PDB entry 6RQF | electron microscopy, 3.58 A resolution | chains I and A of the 16 polymer chains in the assembly

# Chain I (and A)
Name: Cytochrome b6
Source organism: Spinacia oleracea
Notes: chain A of this document is another copy of the same molecule, construct and numbering; everything in this record applies to it too
Reference sequence: P00165 (CYB6_SPIOL); residue numbers follow UniProt; this construct covers 1-215
Sequence (215 residues; each row starts with the number of its first residue):
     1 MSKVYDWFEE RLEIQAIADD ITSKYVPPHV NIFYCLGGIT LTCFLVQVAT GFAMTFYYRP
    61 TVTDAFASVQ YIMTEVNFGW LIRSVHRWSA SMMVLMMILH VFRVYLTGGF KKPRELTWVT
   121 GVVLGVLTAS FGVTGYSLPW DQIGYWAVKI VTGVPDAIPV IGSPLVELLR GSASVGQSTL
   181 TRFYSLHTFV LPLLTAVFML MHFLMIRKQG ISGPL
Covalently attached groups: heme c (HEC) linked to C35
Ion coordination: heme Fe site 1: H86, H187; heme Fe site 2: H100, H202
Ligand contacts:
  - beta-carotene (BCR): I32, F33, L36, I39, L99
  - chlorophyll a (CLA): M97, I98, V101, F102, Y105, W118, G125, A129, S130, V133, T134, L169, L186
  - heme c (HEC): K24, V30, N31, I32, Y34, G38, L41, F203, I206, R207, G210, I211
  - heme (HEM), molecule 1: Y34, G37, G38, T40, L41, M93, M97, H100, V101, R103, V104, G109, R114, T117, W118, G121, V122, L124, G125, T128, M199, H202, F203, I206, G210, I211, S212
  - heme (HEM), molecule 2: F44, Q47, V48, G51, F52, M54, T55, Y58, V69, R83, H86, R87, A90, M93, T128, F131, G132, G135, L138, P139, Y184, H187, T188, P192
  - plastoquinone 9 (PL9; 2,3-dimethyl-5-(3,7,11,15,19,23,27,31,35-nonamethyl-2,6,10,14,18,22,26,30,34-hexatriacontanonaenyl-2,5-cyclohexadiene-1,4-dione-2,3-dimethyl-5-solanesyl-1,4-benzoquinone), molecule 1: F44, L45, V48, F189, P192, L193, A196, M199, F203, R207
  - plastoquinone 9 (PL9), molecule 2: L45, V48, A49, F52, F56
  - plastoquinone 9 (PL9), molecule 3: L116, V119, T120, V122, V123, V126, L127, F198, M201, L204, M205, K208
What the authors report for this chain:
  - binding site for plastoquinone 9: V126, K208
  - binding site for chlorophyll a: A129, V133
  - heme coordination: H100, H202
  - binding site for heme c: C35, R207
  - catalytic residues: D20, R207 (proposed by the authors, not directly observed)

# Interface between chain I and chain A
Pairs across the interface (39):
  W7(I) with E115(A)
  F8(I) with L116(A), hydrophobic
  R11(I) with K112(A); P113(A); E115(A), salt bridge; Q209(A), hydrogen bond (backbone-side chain)
  L12(I) with L116(A), hydrophobic; K208(A)
  F52(I) with F189(A), hydrophobic; V190(A), hydrophobic
  T55(I) with T181(A); S185(A), hydrogen bond
  F56(I) with R182(A); S185(A)
  Y57(I) with R182(A), hydrogen bond
  Y58(I) with T181(A)
  R59(I) with Q177(A); T181(A)
  P60(I) with P60(A)
  T61(I) with T61(A), hydrogen bond
  K112(I) with R11(A)
  P113(I) with R11(A)
  E115(I) with R11(A), salt bridge
  L116(I) with W7(A), hydrophobic
  Q177(I) with R59(A)
  T181(I) with T55(A); Y58(A)
  R182(I) with F56(A); Y57(A), hydrogen bond
  S185(I) with F52(A); T55(A), hydrogen bond; F56(A)
  T188(I) with F189(A)
  F189(I) with F52(A), hydrophobic; T188(A)
  V190(I) with F52(A), hydrophobic
  K208(I) with L12(A), hydrogen bond (side chain-backbone); E13(A), hydrogen bond (side chain-backbone)
  Q209(I) with R11(A), hydrogen bond (side chain-backbone)
Other interface residues (no listed pair), chain I (28 interface residues in all): D64, Y184, M205
Other interface residues (no listed pair), chain A (32 interface residues in all): E10, I17, V48, D64, Y184, L186, M205

# In short
28 residues of chain I and 32 residues of chain A are in contact, with 9 hydrogen bonds and 2 salt bridges.
Polar contacts include R11(I)-E115(A), R11(I)-Q209(A) and T55(I)-S185(A). The paper reports catalytic residues
D20(I) and R207(I); a binding site for plastoquinone 9 at V126(I) and K208(I).
Both chains are Cytochrome b6 (Spinacia oleracea). Entry 6RQF (3.6 Angstrom cryo-EM structure of the dimeric
cytochrome b6f complex from Spinacia oleracea with natively bound ...) was determined by electron microscopy.
